PDB entry 3KNG | X-ray diffraction, 1.90 A resolution | chains A and B

Chain A (and B):
Name: SnoaB
Source organism: Streptomyces nogalater
Notes: chain B of this document is another copy of the same molecule, construct and numbering; everything in this record applies to it too
UniProtKB: O54259 (O54259_STRNO); residues 2-118 here = UniProt positions 2-118
Chain sequence (125 residues; numbered 0 to 124; the number before each row is that of its first residue; numbering starts at 0):
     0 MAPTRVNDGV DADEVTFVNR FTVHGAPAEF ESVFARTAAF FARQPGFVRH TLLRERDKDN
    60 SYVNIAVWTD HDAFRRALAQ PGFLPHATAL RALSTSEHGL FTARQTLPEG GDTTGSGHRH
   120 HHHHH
Disordered / not traced: 0-10, 109-124
Sequence notes: expression tag (1, 119-124)
Swiss-Prot annotation at these positions:
  - site (Important for catalytic activity): Asn18, Asn63, Trp67
  - mutagenesis: Asn18 (N18A: Loss of monooxygenase activity), Phe29 (F29M: Oxygenase activity comparable to the wild-type; when associated with M-40 and M-89), Phe40 (F40M: Oxygenase activity comparable to the wild-type; when associated with M-29 and M-89), His49 (H49A: Moderate decrease of catalytic efficiency), Asn63 (N63A: Loss of monooxygenase activity), Trp67 (W67F: Loss of monooxygenase activity), Leu89 (L89M: Oxygenase activity comparable to the wild-type; when associated with M-29 and M-40), Arg90 (R90Q: Moderate decrease of catalytic efficiency)

How chain A and chain B interact:
Contacting residue pairs - 65 pairs, chain A then chain B:
  Thr15(A) - Leu52(B)
  Val17(A) - Leu52(B)  hydrophobic
  Glu30(A) - Arg103(B)  salt bridge
  Glu30(A) - Gln104(B)  hydrogen bond (backbone-side chain)
  Phe33(A) - Gln104(B)
  Ala34(A) - Gln104(B)
  Ala37(A) - Leu106(B)
  Ala41(A) - Leu106(B)  hydrophobic
  Val47(A) - Pro107(B)
  Arg48(A) - Leu106(B)
  Arg48(A) - Pro107(B)
  His49(A) - Gln104(B)
  His49(A) - Thr105(B)
  His49(A) - Leu106(B)  hydrogen bond (backbone-backbone)
  Thr50(A) - Gln104(B)
  Thr50(A) - Thr105(B)
  Leu51(A) - Ala102(B)
  Leu51(A) - Arg103(B)  hydrogen bond (backbone-backbone)
  Leu51(A) - Gln104(B)  hydrogen bond (backbone-backbone)
  Leu52(A) - Thr15(B)
  Leu52(A) - Phe100(B)  hydrophobic
  Leu52(A) - Thr101(B)
  Leu52(A) - Ala102(B)  hydrophobic
  Arg53(A) - Phe100(B)
  Arg53(A) - Thr101(B)  hydrogen bond (backbone-backbone)
  Arg53(A) - Arg103(B)
  Glu54(A) - Gly98(B)
  Glu54(A) - Leu99(B)
  Glu54(A) - Phe100(B)
  Arg55(A) - Val14(B)
  Arg55(A) - His70(B)
  Arg55(A) - Leu99(B)  hydrogen bond (backbone-backbone)
  Arg55(A) - Thr101(B)
  Val62(A) - Phe100(B)  hydrophobic
  Ile64(A) - Ile64(B)  hydrophobic
  His70(A) - Arg55(B)
  Glu96(A) - Arg19(B)  salt bridge
  Leu99(A) - Glu54(B)
  Leu99(A) - Arg55(B)  hydrogen bond (backbone-backbone)
  Phe100(A) - Leu52(B)  hydrophobic
  Phe100(A) - Arg53(B)
  Phe100(A) - Glu54(B)
  Phe100(A) - Val62(B)  hydrophobic
  Thr101(A) - Leu52(B)
  Thr101(A) - Arg53(B)  hydrogen bond (backbone-backbone)
  Thr101(A) - Arg55(B)
  Ala102(A) - Leu51(B)
  Ala102(A) - Leu52(B)  hydrophobic
  Arg103(A) - Glu30(B)  salt bridge
  Arg103(A) - Leu51(B)  hydrogen bond (backbone-backbone)
  Arg103(A) - Arg53(B)
  Gln104(A) - Glu30(B)  hydrogen bond (side chain-backbone)
  Gln104(A) - Phe33(B)
  Gln104(A) - Ala34(B)
  Gln104(A) - His49(B)
  Gln104(A) - Thr50(B)
  Gln104(A) - Leu51(B)  hydrogen bond (backbone-backbone)
  Thr105(A) - His49(B)  hydrogen bond (side chain-backbone)
  Thr105(A) - Thr50(B)  hydrogen bond
  Leu106(A) - Ala37(B)
  Leu106(A) - Ala41(B)  hydrophobic
  Leu106(A) - Arg48(B)
  Leu106(A) - His49(B)  hydrogen bond (backbone-backbone)
  Pro107(A) - Val47(B)
  Pro107(A) - Arg48(B)
Interface residues without a listed pair, chain A (36 interface residues in all): Val14, Arg19, Ala38, Phe46, Ser60, Tyr61, Gly98
Interface residues without a listed pair, chain B (35 interface residues in all): Val17, Ala38, Phe46, Ser60, Tyr61

Overview:
Chain A and chain B form an interface of 36 and 35 residues respectively; the contacts include 14 hydrogen
bonds and 3 salt bridges. Polar pairs include Glu30(A)-Arg103(B), Glu96(A)-Arg19(B) and Glu30(A)-Gln104(B).
Curated annotation (UniProt) lists 8 mutagenesis sites on chain A.
Both chains are SnoaB (Streptomyces nogalater). Entry 3KNG (Crystal structure of SnoaB, a cofactor-independent
oxygenase from Streptomyces nogalater) was determined by X-ray diffraction together with 3KG0 and 3KG1 from
the same study.
